PDB entry 5HTE | X-ray diffraction, 2.40 A resolution | chain A

== Chain A ==
Name: Beta-lactoglobulin
Organism: Bos taurus
UniProt: P02754 (LACB_BOVIN); residues 1-162 here correspond to UniProt positions 17-178 (UniProt number = residue number + 16)
Sequence (162 residues; row label = number of the first residue in the row):
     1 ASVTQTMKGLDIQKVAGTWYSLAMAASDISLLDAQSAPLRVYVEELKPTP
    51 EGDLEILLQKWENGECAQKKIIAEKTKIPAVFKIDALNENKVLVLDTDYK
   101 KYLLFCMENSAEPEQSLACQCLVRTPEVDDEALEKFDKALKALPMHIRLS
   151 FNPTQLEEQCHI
Not modelled in the structure: 62-65, 111-114, 158-162
Construct notes: engineered mutation Ala-1 (Leu17 in P02754), Ser-2 (Ile18 in P02754)
Cystine bridges: Cys-106/Cys-119
Reported in the primary citation:
  - conformationally variable residues (order/disorder transition): Gln-155 to Ile-162

== Summary ==
The paper reports conformational variability at Gln-155.
Chain A is Beta-lactoglobulin (Bos taurus); the structure, Recombinant bovine beta-lactoglobulin variant
L1A/I2S (sBlgB#2), was determined by X-ray diffraction, deposited together with 5HTD and 5K06.
